4O7U - chains A and B; structure by X-ray diffraction, 2.40 A resolution.

# Chain A (and B)
Name: Thymidylate synthase
Source organism: Enterococcus faecalis
Notes: EC 2.1.1.45; chain B of this document is another copy of the same molecule, construct and numbering; everything in this record applies to it too
UniProtKB: Q834R3 (TYSY_ENTFA); residue numbers follow UniProt; this construct covers 1-315
Sequence (315 residues; each row starts with the number of its first residue):
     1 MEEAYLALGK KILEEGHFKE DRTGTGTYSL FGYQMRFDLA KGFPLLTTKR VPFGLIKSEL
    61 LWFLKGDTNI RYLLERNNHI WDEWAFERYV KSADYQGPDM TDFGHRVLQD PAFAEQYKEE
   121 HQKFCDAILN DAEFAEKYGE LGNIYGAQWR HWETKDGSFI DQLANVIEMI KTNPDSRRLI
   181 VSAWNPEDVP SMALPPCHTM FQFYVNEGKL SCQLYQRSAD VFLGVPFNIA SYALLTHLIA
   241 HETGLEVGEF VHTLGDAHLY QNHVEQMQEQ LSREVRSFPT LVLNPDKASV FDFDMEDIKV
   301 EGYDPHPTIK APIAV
Not modelled in the structure: 96-115, 286-288, 314-315 (chain B: fully traced)
UniProt features mapped onto this chain:
  - active site: Cys-197 (Nucleophile)
  - binding site (dUMP): Arg-22, Arg-177, Arg-178, Arg-217 to Asp-220, Asn-228, His-258 to Tyr-260
  - binding site ((6R)-5,10-methylene-5,6,7,8-tetrahydrofolate): Asp-220, Ala-314
What the authors report for this chain:
  - binding site for the ligand SS7: Glu-59, Ile-80, Trp-81, Trp-84, Leu-194, Cys-197, Leu-223, Phe-227, Tyr-260, Ile-313
  - catalytic residues: Cys-197
  - conformationally variable residues (order/disorder transition): Trp-81 to Ala-132

# Chain A / chain B interface
Pairs across the interface (92):
  His-17(A) with Tyr-204(B); Asn-206(B), hydrogen bond
  Lys-19(A) with Asp-175(B), salt bridge; Tyr-204(B); Val-205(B), hydrogen bond (side chain-backbone)
  Arg-22(A) with Asn-173(B)
  Ser-29(A) with Tyr-204(B), hydrogen bond
  Phe-31(A) with Arg-36(B), hydrogen bond (backbone-side chain); Gln-202(B); Tyr-204(B), hydrophobic; Ser-211(B); Cys-212(B); Gln-213(B)
  Gly-32(A) with Gln-34(B), hydrogen bond (backbone-side chain); Arg-36(B), hydrogen bond (backbone-side chain); Gln-213(B)
  Tyr-33(A) with Gln-34(B)
  Gln-34(A) with Gly-32(B); Tyr-33(B); Gln-34(B)
  Arg-36(A) with Phe-31(B), hydrogen bond (side chain-backbone); Gly-32(B), hydrogen bond (side chain-backbone)
  Trp-152(A) with Pro-186(B)
  Glu-153(A) with Lys-155(B), salt bridge
  Thr-154(A) with Glu-187(B)
  Lys-155(A) with Glu-153(B), salt bridge; Thr-154(B); Glu-187(B), hydrogen bond (backbone-side chain)
  Ile-160(A) with Pro-186(B); Glu-187(B)
  Gln-162(A) with Pro-186(B)
  Asp-175(A) with Lys-19(B), hydrogen bond (backbone-side chain); Glu-20(B)
  Arg-177(A) with Asp-21(B), salt bridge; Thr-27(B); Arg-217(B), hydrogen bond (backbone-side chain); Ser-218(B), hydrogen bond; Asp-256(B); His-258(B); Tyr-260(B), hydrogen bond
  Arg-178(A) with Arg-22(B); Pro-195(B); Arg-217(B)
  Ile-180(A) with Trp-184(B), hydrophobic; Arg-217(B)
  Ser-182(A) with Trp-184(B)
  Trp-184(A) with Ile-180(B)
  Asn-185(A) with Trp-152(B)
  Pro-186(A) with Trp-152(B), hydrophobic; Gln-162(B)
  Glu-187(A) with Thr-154(B); Lys-155(B), salt bridge; Asp-156(B)
  Asp-188(A) with Lys-155(B), salt bridge
  Pro-195(A) with Arg-178(B)
  Thr-199(A) with Met-200(B)
  Met-200(A) with Thr-199(B); Met-200(B), hydrophobic
  Gln-202(A) with Phe-31(B); Tyr-215(B), hydrogen bond; Arg-217(B), hydrogen bond (side chain-backbone); Gly-255(B)
  Tyr-204(A) with Lys-19(B); Ser-29(B), hydrogen bond; Phe-31(B), hydrophobic; Asp-256(B)
  Val-205(A) with Lys-19(B)
  Asn-206(A) with His-17(B), hydrogen bond
  Glu-207(A) with His-17(B), salt bridge
  Ser-211(A) with Phe-31(B)
  Cys-212(A) with Phe-31(B)
  Gln-213(A) with Phe-31(B); Tyr-215(B), hydrogen bond; Thr-253(B); Leu-254(B); Gly-255(B)
  Tyr-215(A) with Met-200(B), hydrophobic; Gln-202(B), hydrogen bond; Gln-213(B), hydrogen bond
  Arg-217(A) with Arg-177(B), hydrogen bond (side chain-backbone); Arg-178(B); Gln-202(B), hydrogen bond (backbone-side chain)
  Ser-218(A) with Arg-177(B), hydrogen bond
  Thr-253(A) with Gln-34(B); Gln-213(B); Thr-253(B)
  Leu-254(A) with Gln-213(B)
  Gly-255(A) with Gln-202(B); Gln-213(B)
  Asp-256(A) with Arg-177(B); Tyr-204(B)
  His-258(A) with Arg-177(B)
Interface residues without a listed pair, chain A (50 interface residues in all): Asp-156, Pro-174, Ser-176, Phe-203, Val-251, Tyr-260
Interface residues without a listed pair, chain B (50 interface residues in all): Leu-30, Ile-160, Ser-182, Phe-203, Val-251

# Overview
The chain A/chain B interface involves 50 residues from each chain; the contacts include 23 hydrogen bonds and
7 salt bridges. Polar contacts include Lys-19(A)/Asp-175(B), Glu-153(A)/Lys-155(B) and Arg-177(A)/Asp-21(B).
The paper reports the catalytic residue Cys-197(A); a binding site for the ligand SS7 at Glu-59(A), Ile-80(A)
and Trp-81(A) among others.
Both chains are Thymidylate synthase (Enterococcus faecalis). Entry 4O7U (Etherocomplex of Enteroccocus
faecalis thymidylate synthase with 5-hydroxymethilene-6-hydrofolic acid and the phtalimidic inhibitor SS7) was
determined by X-ray diffraction together with 5J7W from the same study.
